Entry 7LO5 (electron microscopy, 2.86 A resolution); this record covers chains A and F of the 12 polymer chains in the assembly.

[Chain A]
Protein: Site-specific DNA-methyltransferase (adenine-specific)
Source organism: Deinococcus wulumuqiensis
Notes: EC 2.1.1.72
Reference sequence: A0A345IJ72 (A0A345IJ72_9DEIO); numbering as in UniProt (aligned over 1-1029)
Chain sequence (1029 residues; numbered 1 to 1029; the number before each row is that of its first residue):
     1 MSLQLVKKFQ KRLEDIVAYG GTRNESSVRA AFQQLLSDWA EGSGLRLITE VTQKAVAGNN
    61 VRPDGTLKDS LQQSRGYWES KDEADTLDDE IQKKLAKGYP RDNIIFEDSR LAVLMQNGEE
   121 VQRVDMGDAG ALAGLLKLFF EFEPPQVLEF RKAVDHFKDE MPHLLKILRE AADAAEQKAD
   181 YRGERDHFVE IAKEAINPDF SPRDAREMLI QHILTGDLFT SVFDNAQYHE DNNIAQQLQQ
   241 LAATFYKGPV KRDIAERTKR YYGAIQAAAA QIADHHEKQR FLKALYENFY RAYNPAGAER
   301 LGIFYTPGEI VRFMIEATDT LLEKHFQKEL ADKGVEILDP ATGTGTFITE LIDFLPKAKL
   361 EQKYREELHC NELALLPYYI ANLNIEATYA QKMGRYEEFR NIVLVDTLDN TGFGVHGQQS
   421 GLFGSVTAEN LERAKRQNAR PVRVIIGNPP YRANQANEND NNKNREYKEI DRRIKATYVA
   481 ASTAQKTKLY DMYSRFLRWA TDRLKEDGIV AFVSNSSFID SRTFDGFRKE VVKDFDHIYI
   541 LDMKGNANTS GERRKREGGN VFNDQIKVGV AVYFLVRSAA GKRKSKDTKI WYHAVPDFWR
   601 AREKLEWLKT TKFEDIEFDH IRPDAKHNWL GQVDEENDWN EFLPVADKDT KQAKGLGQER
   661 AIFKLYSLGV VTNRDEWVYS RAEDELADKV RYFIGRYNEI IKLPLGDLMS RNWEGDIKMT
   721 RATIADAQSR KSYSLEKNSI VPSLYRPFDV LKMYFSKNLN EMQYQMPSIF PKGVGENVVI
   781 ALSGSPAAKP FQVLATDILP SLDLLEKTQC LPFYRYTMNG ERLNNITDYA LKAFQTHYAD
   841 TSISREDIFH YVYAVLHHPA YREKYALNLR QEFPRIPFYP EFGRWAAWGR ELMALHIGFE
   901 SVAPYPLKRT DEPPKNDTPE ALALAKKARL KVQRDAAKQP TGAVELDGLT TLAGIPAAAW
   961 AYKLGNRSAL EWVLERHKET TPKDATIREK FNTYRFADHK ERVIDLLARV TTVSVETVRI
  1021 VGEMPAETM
Unresolved in the structure: 1, 414-419, 580-585
Bound ions: Ca2+: Glu-25, Asp-64, Ser-80 (shared with 1 residue of chain G)
Small-molecule neighbours: S-adenosylmethionine (SAM): Tyr-286, Leu-301, Gly-302, Ile-303, Phe-304, Tyr-305, Thr-306, Pro-340, Ala-341, Thr-342, Gly-343, Thr-344, Thr-346, Phe-347, Asn-371, Glu-372, Leu-373, Ala-374, Pro-377, Val-405, Asp-406, Thr-407, Leu-408, Asn-448, Pro-450, Tyr-467, Met-492, Phe-496
From the paper describing this entry:
  - binding site for the 29-nt DNA strand: Phe-304, Asn-448, Tyr-451, Gln-485, Lys-486, Lys-488, Asn-548, Arg-554, Phe-562, Asp-564, Lys-567, Arg-721, Tyr-764, Lys-807
  - self-association interface (contacts with another copy of this molecule); pairs are residue here / residue on that copy: Tyr-396/Arg-252 (cation-pi contact), Asn-916/Ala-96 (hydrogen bond), Asp-224, Lys-251, Arg-252, Lys-259, Glu-920
  - Ca2+ coordination: Asp-64, Glu-79
  - catalytic residues: Glu-25, Asp-64, Glu-79, Lys-81, Lys-94

[Chain F]
Molecule: 29-nt DNA strand
Sequence (29 nucleotides; row label = number of the first residue in the row):
     1 GGGTGGGTGG TTCTGGGTCC ATGGGCTGC
Unresolved in the structure: 1, 29
Bound ions: Ca2+: DG9 (shared with 4 residues of chain C)

[How chain A and chain F interact]
Residue-residue contacts (52; chain A residue first):
  Asn-454(A) with DA21(F), phosphate contact; DT22(F), phosphate contact
  Gln-455(A) with DA21(F), sugar contact; DT22(F), hydrogen bond to the phosphate
  Ala-456(A) with DA21(F), phosphate contact
  Asn-457(A) with DC20(F), sugar contact; DA21(F), phosphate contact
  Glu-458(A) with DA21(F), hydrogen bond to the phosphate; DT22(F), phosphate contact
  Lys-463(A) with DT22(F), salt bridge to the phosphate; DG23(F), phosphate contact
  Lys-475(A) with DG24(F), phosphate contact
  Val-479(A) with DG24(F), phosphate contact
  Gln-485(A) with DG23(F), hydrogen bond to the base; DG24(F), hydrogen bond to the base; DG25(F), sugar contact
  Lys-486(A) with DA21(F), base contact; DT22(F), hydrogen bond to the base; DG23(F), base contact
  Thr-487(A) with DG23(F), hydrogen bond to the phosphate; DG24(F), sugar contact
  Tyr-490(A) with DG23(F), phosphate contact; DG24(F), hydrogen bond to the phosphate
  Ala-547(A) with DG17(F), base contact
  Asn-548(A) with DT18(F), hydrogen bond to the base
  Thr-549(A) with DG17(F), base contact
  Ser-550(A) with DG17(F), phosphate contact
  Gly-551(A) with DG17(F), hydrogen bond to the phosphate
  Arg-554(A) with DG16(F), hydrogen bond to the base; DG17(F), hydrogen bond to the base
  Lys-555(A) with DG16(F), phosphate contact
  Lys-567(A) with DG17(F), base contact
  Arg-600(A) with DT14(F), salt bridge to the phosphate
  Lys-651(A) with DC26(F), salt bridge to the phosphate; DT27(F), phosphate contact
  Val-671(A) with DC20(F), base contact
  Asn-673(A) with DC20(F), phosphate contact; DA21(F), phosphate contact
  Arg-674(A) with DC20(F), hydrogen bond to the phosphate
  Asp-675(A) with DC19(F), sugar contact; DC20(F), hydrogen bond to the phosphate
  Lys-718(A) with DA21(F), phosphate contact
  Arg-721(A) with DT22(F), base contact; DG23(F), hydrogen bond to the base
  Tyr-745(A) with DC19(F), sugar contact
  Arg-746(A) with DC19(F), salt bridge to the phosphate
  Glu-761(A) with DT22(F), base contact
  Leu-802(A) with DC20(F), base contact
  Asp-803(A) with DC19(F), base contact; DC20(F), base contact
  Arg-967(A) with DT18(F), salt bridge to the phosphate
  Lys-983(A) with DT18(F), sugar contact
Interface residues without a listed pair, chain A (36 interface residues in all): Lys-789

[In short]
36 residues of chain A face 13 of chain F across their interface, with 14 hydrogen bonds and 5 salt bridges.
Polar contacts include Gln-485(A)/DG23(F), Gln-485(A)/DG24(F) and Lys-486(A)/DT22(F). The paper reports
catalytic residues Glu-25(A), Asp-64(A) and Glu-79(A) among others; a binding site for the 29-nt DNA strand at
Phe-304(A), Asn-448(A) and Tyr-451(A) among others.
Here chain A is Site-specific DNA-methyltransferase (adenine-specific) (Deinococcus wulumuqiensis) and chain F
is a 29-nt DNA strand. Entry 7LO5 (cryoEM structure DrdV-DNA complex) was determined by electron microscopy
(same publication as 7LVV).
